5B2C - chains A and B; structure by X-ray diffraction, 2.24 A resolution.

== Chain A (and B) ==
Protein: HN protein
Organism: Mumps virus
Notes: EC 3.2.1.18; chain B of this document is another copy of the same molecule, construct and numbering; everything in this record applies to it too
UniProtKB: Q9WAF5 (Q9WAF5_9PARA); residues 106-582 here = UniProt positions 106-582
Amino-acid sequence (489 residues; each row starts with the number of its first residue):
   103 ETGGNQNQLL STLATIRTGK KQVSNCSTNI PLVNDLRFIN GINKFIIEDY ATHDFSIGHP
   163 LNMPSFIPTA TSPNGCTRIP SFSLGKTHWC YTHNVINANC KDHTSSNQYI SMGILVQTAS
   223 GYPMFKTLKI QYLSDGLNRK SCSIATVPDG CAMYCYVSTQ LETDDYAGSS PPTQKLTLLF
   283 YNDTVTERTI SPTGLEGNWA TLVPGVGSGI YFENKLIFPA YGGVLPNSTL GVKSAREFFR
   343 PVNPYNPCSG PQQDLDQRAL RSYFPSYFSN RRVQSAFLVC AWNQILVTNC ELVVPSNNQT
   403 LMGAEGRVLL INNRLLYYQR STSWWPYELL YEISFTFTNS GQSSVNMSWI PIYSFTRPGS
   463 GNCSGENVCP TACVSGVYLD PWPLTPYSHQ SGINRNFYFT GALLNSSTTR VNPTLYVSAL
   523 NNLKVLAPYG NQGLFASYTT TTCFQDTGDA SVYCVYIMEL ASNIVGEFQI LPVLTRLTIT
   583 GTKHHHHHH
Unresolved in the structure: 103-132, 583-591
Construct notes: expression tag (103-105, 583-591)
Disulfides: Cys-178/Cys-202, Cys-192/Cys-253, Cys-244/Cys-257, Cys-350/Cys-471, Cys-382/Cys-392, Cys-465/Cys-475, Cys-545/Cys-556
Covalent attachments: N-acetylglucosamine (NAG) linked to Asn-284, Asn-400, Asn-448, Asn-507
Swiss-Prot annotation at these positions:
  - site (Binding to the glycan motifs of the host receptor): Arg-180, Lys-242, Glu-264, Tyr-323, Tyr-369, Glu-407, Arg-422, Arg-512, Tyr-540
  - glycosylation (N-linked (GlcNAc...) asparagine): Asn-284, Asn-329, Asn-400, Asn-448, Asn-507
From the paper describing this entry:
  - mutagenesis - Y369A: decreased binding to 3'-SL (from molecular simulation)
  - mutagenesis - Y369A: decreased binding to NeuAcalpha2,3Galbeta1,4Glc-BSA
  - mutagenesis - Y369A: decreased binding to NeuAcalpha2,3Galbeta1,4GlcNAc-polyglutamine
  - mutagenesis - Y369A: unchanged expression

== Chain A / chain B interface ==
Contacting residue pairs (97; chain A residue first):
  Pro-162(A) / Thr-173(B)
  Pro-162(A) / Ser-174(B)
  Leu-163(A) / Thr-173(B)  hydrogen bond (backbone-side chain)
  Leu-163(A) / Asn-199(B)
  Asn-164(A) / Ala-172(B)
  Asn-164(A) / Thr-173(B)  hydrogen bond (side chain-backbone)
  Asn-164(A) / Ser-174(B)
  Asn-164(A) / Gly-177(B)
  Asn-164(A) / Cys-178(B)
  Asn-164(A) / Val-197(B)
  Asn-164(A) / Ile-198(B)  hydrogen bond (side chain-backbone)
  Asn-164(A) / Asn-199(B)  hydrogen bond (backbone-side chain)
  Met-165(A) / Thr-171(B)
  Met-165(A) / Ala-172(B)
  Met-165(A) / Thr-173(B)  hydrogen bond (backbone-side chain)
  Pro-166(A) / Pro-170(B)  hydrophobic
  Pro-166(A) / Thr-171(B)
  Pro-166(A) / Tyr-211(B)  hydrophobic
  Pro-166(A) / Tyr-234(B)
  Ser-167(A) / Pro-170(B)
  Ser-167(A) / Thr-171(B)  hydrogen bond (backbone-backbone)
  Ser-167(A) / Thr-173(B)
  Pro-170(A) / Pro-166(B)  hydrophobic
  Pro-170(A) / Ser-167(B)
  Thr-171(A) / Met-165(B)
  Thr-171(A) / Pro-166(B)
  Thr-171(A) / Ser-167(B)  hydrogen bond (backbone-backbone)
  Thr-171(A) / Gln-571(B)
  Ala-172(A) / Asn-164(B)
  Ala-172(A) / Met-165(B)
  Ala-172(A) / Leu-573(B)
  Thr-173(A) / Pro-162(B)
  Thr-173(A) / Leu-163(B)  hydrogen bond (side chain-backbone)
  Thr-173(A) / Asn-164(B)  hydrogen bond (backbone-side chain)
  Thr-173(A) / Met-165(B)  hydrogen bond (side chain-backbone)
  Thr-173(A) / Ser-167(B)
  Thr-173(A) / Leu-573(B)
  Thr-173(A) / Pro-574(B)
  Thr-173(A) / Val-575(B)
  Ser-174(A) / Pro-162(B)
  Ser-174(A) / Asn-164(B)
  Ser-174(A) / Tyr-531(B)
  Pro-175(A) / Pro-162(B)
  Pro-175(A) / Tyr-531(B)
  Gly-177(A) / Asn-164(B)
  Cys-178(A) / Asn-164(B)
  Val-197(A) / Asn-164(B)
  Ile-198(A) / Asn-164(B)  hydrogen bond (backbone-side chain)
  Asn-199(A) / Asn-164(B)  hydrogen bond (side chain-backbone)
  Asn-199(A) / Tyr-224(B)  hydrogen bond
  Asn-209(A) / Ser-222(B)  hydrogen bond
  Tyr-211(A) / Pro-166(B)  hydrophobic
  Thr-220(A) / Tyr-234(B)
  Thr-220(A) / Ser-236(B)
  Ala-221(A) / Ser-236(B)  hydrogen bond (backbone-side chain)
  Ala-221(A) / Asp-237(B)
  Ala-221(A) / Gly-238(B)
  Ser-222(A) / Asn-209(B)  hydrogen bond
  Ser-222(A) / Ser-236(B)
  Tyr-224(A) / Asn-199(B)  hydrogen bond
  Lys-228(A) / Ile-232(B)
  Lys-228(A) / Gln-233(B)
  Thr-229(A) / Ile-232(B)
  Ile-232(A) / Lys-228(B)
  Ile-232(A) / Thr-229(B)
  Gln-233(A) / Lys-228(B)
  Tyr-234(A) / Pro-166(B)
  Tyr-234(A) / Thr-220(B)
  Ser-236(A) / Thr-220(B)
  Ser-236(A) / Ala-221(B)  hydrogen bond (side chain-backbone)
  Ser-236(A) / Ser-222(B)
  Asp-237(A) / Ala-221(B)
  Gly-238(A) / Ala-221(B)
  Tyr-531(A) / Ser-174(B)
  Tyr-531(A) / Pro-175(B)
  Tyr-531(A) / Ile-566(B)  hydrogen bond (side chain-backbone)
  Leu-536(A) / Ile-566(B)  hydrophobic
  Leu-562(A) / Ile-566(B)  hydrophobic
  Ala-563(A) / Asn-565(B)  hydrogen bond (backbone-side chain)
  Ala-563(A) / Ile-566(B)
  Ser-564(A) / Asn-565(B)
  Ser-564(A) / Ile-566(B)
  Asn-565(A) / Ala-563(B)  hydrogen bond (side chain-backbone)
  Asn-565(A) / Ser-564(B)
  Asn-565(A) / Asn-565(B)  hydrogen bond (backbone-side chain)
  Ile-566(A) / Tyr-531(B)  hydrogen bond (backbone-side chain)
  Ile-566(A) / Leu-536(B)  hydrophobic
  Ile-566(A) / Ala-563(B)
  Ile-566(A) / Ser-564(B)
  Ile-566(A) / Gln-571(B)
  Val-567(A) / Gln-571(B)
  Gln-571(A) / Thr-171(B)
  Gln-571(A) / Ile-566(B)
  Gln-571(A) / Gln-571(B)
  Leu-573(A) / Ala-172(B)
  Leu-573(A) / Thr-173(B)
  Pro-574(A) / Thr-173(B)
Other interface residues (no listed pair), chain A (46 interface residues in all): Thr-179, Met-226, Leu-230, Val-575
Other interface residues (no listed pair), chain B (45 interface residues in all): Thr-179, Met-226, Leu-230, Leu-562

== In short ==
The interface between chain A and chain B involves 46 residues on one side and 45 on the other; the contacts
include 23 hydrogen bonds. Polar contacts include Leu-163(A)/Thr-173(B), Asn-164(A)/Thr-173(B) and
Asn-164(A)/Ile-198(B). The paper reports that Y369A of chain A reduces binding to 3'-SL; Y369A of chain A
reduces binding to NeuAcalpha2,3Galbeta1,4Glc-BSA.
Chain A and chain B are both HN protein (Mumps virus); the structure, Crystal structure of Mumps virus
hemagglutinin-neuraminidase, was determined by X-ray diffraction together with 5B2D from the same study.
